4YGK - chain A; structure by X-ray diffraction, 1.50 A resolution.

# Chain A
Name: Carbonic anhydrase 2
Source organism: Homo sapiens
Notes: EC 4.2.1.1
UniProt: P00918 (CAH2_HUMAN); the author numbering skips numbers that UniProt does not, so the offset changes along the chain: 3-125 = UniProt 3-125; 127-261 = UniProt 126-260
Chain sequence (258 residues; row label = number of the first residue in the row; note: 1 number in that range is skipped by the numbering (no residue carries it; nothing is unmodelled there)):
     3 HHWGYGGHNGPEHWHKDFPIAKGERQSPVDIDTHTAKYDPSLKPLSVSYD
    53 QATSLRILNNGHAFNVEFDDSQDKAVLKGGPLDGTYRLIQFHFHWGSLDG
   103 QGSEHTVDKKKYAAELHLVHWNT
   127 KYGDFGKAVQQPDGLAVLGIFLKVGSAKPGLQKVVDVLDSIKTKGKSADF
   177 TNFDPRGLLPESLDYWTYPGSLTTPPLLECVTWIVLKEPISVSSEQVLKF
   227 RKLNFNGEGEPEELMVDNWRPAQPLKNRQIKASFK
Differences from the reference sequence: conflict G9 (Lys in P00918)
Curated features (UniProtKB/Swiss-Prot):
  - active site: H64 (Proton donor/acceptor)
  - binding site (Zn(2+)): H94, H96, H119
  - binding site (substrate): T199, T200
  - site: Y7 (Fine-tunes the proton-transfer properties of H-64), N62 (Fine-tunes the proton-transfer properties of H-64), N67 (Fine-tunes the proton-transfer properties of H-64), Q92 (Involved in the binding of some activators, including histamine and L-histidine)
  - modified residue (Phosphoserine): S166, S173
Ion coordination: Zn2+: H94, H96, H119 (together with hydroxide ion, thiocyanate ion)
Residues lining bound ligands: hydroxide ion (OH): H94, H96, E106, H119, T199, T200

# Overview
Ligands of chain A: hydroxide ion. The Zn2+ site is built by H94, H96 and H119. Curated annotation (UniProt)
lists active-site residue H64, 3 Zn2+-binding residues and substrate-binding residues T199 and T200.
Chain A is Carbonic anhydrase 2 (Homo sapiens); the structure, NaSCN--Interactions between Hofmeister Anions
and the Binding Pocket of a Protein, was determined by X-ray diffraction (same publication as 4YGJ, 4YGL and
4YGN).
